4PYW - chains A and C of the 3 polymer chains in the assembly; structure by X-ray diffraction, 1.91 A resolution.

Chain A:
Protein: Alpha-1-antitrypsin
From: Homo sapiens
Reference sequence: P01009 (A1AT_HUMAN); residues 2-394 here correspond to UniProt positions 26-418 (UniProt number = residue number + 24)
Chain sequence (404 residues; each row starts with the number of its first residue; numbers below 1 keep their minus sign (Met-9 is residue -9)):
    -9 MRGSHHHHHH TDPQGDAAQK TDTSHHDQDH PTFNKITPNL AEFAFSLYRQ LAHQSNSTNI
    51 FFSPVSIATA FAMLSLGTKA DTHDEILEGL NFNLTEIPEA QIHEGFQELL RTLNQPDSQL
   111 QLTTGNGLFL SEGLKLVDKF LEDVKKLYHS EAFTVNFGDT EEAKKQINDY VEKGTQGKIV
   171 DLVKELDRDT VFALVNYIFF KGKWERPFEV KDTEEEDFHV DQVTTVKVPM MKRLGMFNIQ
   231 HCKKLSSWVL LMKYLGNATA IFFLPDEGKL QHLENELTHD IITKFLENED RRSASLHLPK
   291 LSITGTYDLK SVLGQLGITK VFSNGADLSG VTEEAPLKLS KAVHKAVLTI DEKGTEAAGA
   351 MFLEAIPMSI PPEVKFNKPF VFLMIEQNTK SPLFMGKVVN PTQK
Unresolved in the structure: -9 to 22, 323-328, 348-350, 394
Differences from the reference sequence: expression tag (-9 to 1)
Reported in the primary citation:
  - disease-associated variants - E342K: decreased stability

Chain C:
Protein: Ace-thr-thr-ala-ile-NH2
Chain sequence (6 residues; numbered 1 to 6; the number before each row is that of its first residue):
     1 XTTAIX
Modified residues: ACE (acetyl group) at position 1; NH2 (amino group) at position 6

Chain A / chain C interface:
Contacting residue pairs - 32 pairs, chain A then chain C:
  Ser56(A) with ACE_1(C), hydrogen bond (side chain-backbone); Thr2(C); Thr3(C), hydrogen bond
  Ile57(A) with Thr3(C)
  Ala60(A) with Thr3(C); Ile5(C)
  Phe61(A) with Ile5(C), hydrophobic
  Ile169(A) with Thr2(C)
  Leu172(A) with Thr2(C); Ala4(C), hydrophobic
  Val173(A) with Ala4(C), hydrophobic
  Ala183(A) with NH2_6(C)
  Leu184(A) with Thr3(C); Ala4(C); Ile5(C), hydrogen bond (backbone-backbone); NH2_6(C)
  Val185(A) with Thr3(C)
  Asn186(A) with Thr2(C), hydrogen bond (backbone-backbone); Thr3(C), hydrogen bond (backbone-backbone)
  Tyr187(A) with ACE_1(C); Thr2(C)
  Ile188(A) with ACE_1(C); Thr2(C)
  Lys331(A) with Ile5(C)
  Ala332(A) with Ala4(C)
  Val333(A) with Thr3(C); Ala4(C), hydrogen bond (backbone-backbone)
  His334(A) with ACE_1(C); Thr2(C); Thr3(C), hydrogen bond
  Lys335(A) with ACE_1(C); Thr2(C), hydrogen bond (backbone-backbone)
Other interface residues (no listed pair), chain A (25 interface residues in all): Ser53, Leu64, Val161, Thr165, Phe182, Leu299, Leu329

In short:
The interface between chain A and chain C involves 25 residues on one side and 6 on the other; the contacts
include 8 hydrogen bonds. Polar pairs include Ser56(A)-ACE_1(C), Ser56(A)-Thr3(C) and His334(A)-Thr3(C). The
paper reports that E342K of chain A reduces stability.
Chain A is Alpha-1-antitrypsin (Homo sapiens) and chain C is Ace-thr-thr-ala-ile-NH2; the structure, 1.92
angstrom crystal structure of A1AT:TTAI ternary complex, was determined by X-ray diffraction.
